PDB entry 7QND | electron microscopy, 3.40 A resolution | chains B and K of the 8 polymer chains in the assembly

[Chain B]
Protein: Gamma-aminobutyric acid receptor subunit beta-3
Source organism: Homo sapiens
Reference sequence: P28472 (GBRB3_HUMAN); residues -24 to 448 here correspond to UniProt positions 1-473 (UniProt number = residue number + 25)
Chain sequence (473 residues; numbered -24 to 448; the number before each row is that of its first residue; numbers below 1 keep their minus sign (Met-24 is residue -24)):
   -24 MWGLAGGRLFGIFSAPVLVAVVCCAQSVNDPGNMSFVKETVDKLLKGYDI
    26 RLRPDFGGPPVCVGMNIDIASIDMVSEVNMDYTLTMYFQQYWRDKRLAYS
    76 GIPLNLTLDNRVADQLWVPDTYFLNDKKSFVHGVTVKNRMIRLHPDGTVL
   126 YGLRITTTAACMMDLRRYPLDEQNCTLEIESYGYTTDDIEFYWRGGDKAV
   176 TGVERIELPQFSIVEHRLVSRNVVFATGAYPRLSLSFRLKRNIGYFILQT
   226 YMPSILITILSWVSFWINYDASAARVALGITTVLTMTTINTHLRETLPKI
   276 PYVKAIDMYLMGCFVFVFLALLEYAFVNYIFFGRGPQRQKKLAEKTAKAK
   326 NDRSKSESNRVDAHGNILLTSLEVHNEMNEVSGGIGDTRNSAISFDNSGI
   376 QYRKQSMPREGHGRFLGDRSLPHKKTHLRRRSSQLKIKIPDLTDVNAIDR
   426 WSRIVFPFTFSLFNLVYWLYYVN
Not modelled in the structure: -24 to 6, 308-421, 448
UniProt features mapped onto this chain:
  - binding site (benzamidine): Asp95 to Tyr97, Glu155 to Tyr157, Phe200
  - binding site (4-aminobutanoate): Tyr97, Glu155, Tyr157, Thr202
  - binding site (histamine): Tyr97, Ser156, Tyr157, Thr202
  - glycosylation (N-linked (GlcNAc...) asparagine): Asn8, Asn80, Asn149
Cystine bridges: Cys136-Cys150
Covalently attached groups: N-acetylglucosamine (NAG) linked to Asn80; glycan linked to Asn149
Ligand contacts:
  - histamine (HSM), molecule 1: Asp43, Tyr62, Gln64
  - histamine (HSM), molecule 2: Tyr97, Glu155, Ser156, Tyr157, Phe200, Thr202, Tyr205

[Chain K]
Protein: Nanobody Nb25
Source organism: Lama glama
Notes: antibody fragment or engineered binder
Chain sequence (121 residues; row label = number of the first residue in the row; note: 389 numbers in that range are skipped by the numbering (no residue carries them; nothing is unmodelled there)):
     1 QVQLVESGGGLVQ
   403 GSLRLSCAASGHTFNYPIMGWFRQAPGKEREFVGAISWSGGSTSYADSVK
   453 DRFTISRDNAKNTVYLEMNNLKPEDTAVYYCAAKGRYSGGLYYPTNYDYW
   503 GQGTQVTV
Cystine bridges: Cys409-Cys483

[How chain B and chain K interact]
Residue-residue contacts - 23 pairs, chain B then chain K:
  Leu99(B) with Tyr489(K), hydrophobic
  Asn100(B) with Tyr489(K)
  Ala135(B) with Tyr489(K)
  Met137(B) with Phe416(K); Arg488(K)
  Met138(B) with Phe416(K)
  Asp139(B) with Phe416(K)
  Asn149(B) with Asn417(K)
  Thr151(B) with Tyr489(K)
  Glu153(B) with Tyr489(K)
  Arg196(B) with Asn498(K), hydrogen bond (side chain-backbone); Asp500(K), salt bridge
  Val198(B) with Ser490(K); Gly491(K); Asn498(K)
  Val199(B) with Gly492(K); Tyr495(K); Thr497(K); Asn498(K), hydrogen bond (backbone-side chain)
  Phe200(B) with Gly491(K); Tyr495(K), hydrogen bond (backbone-side chain)
  Ala201(B) with Tyr495(K), hydrogen bond (backbone-side chain)
  Arg207(B) with Tyr489(K), hydrogen bond (side chain-backbone)
Also at the interface, not in a pair above, chain B (17 interface residues in all): Arg141, Asn197

[Summary]
17 residues of chain B and 11 residues of chain K are in contact; the contacts include 5 hydrogen bonds and 1
salt bridge. Polar pairs include Arg196(B)-Asp500(K), Arg196(B)-Asn498(K) and Val199(B)-Asn498(K). Ligands of
chain B: histamine. N-acetylglucosamine is covalently linked to Asn80(B).
Here chain B is Gamma-aminobutyric acid receptor subunit beta-3 (Homo sapiens) and chain K is Nanobody Nb25
(Lama glama). Entry 7QND (Cryo-EM structure of human full-length extrasynaptic beta3delta GABA(A)R in complex
with THIP (gaboxadol), histamine and nanobody ...) was determined by electron microscopy, deposited together
with 7QN5, 7QN6, 7QN7, 7QN8, 7QN9, 7QNA and 3 further entries.
